Entry 2IXP (X-ray diffraction, 2.80 A resolution); this record covers chains A and F of the 4 polymer chains in the assembly.

# Chain A
Name: Serine/threonine-protein phosphatase 2A activator 1
Organism: Saccharomyces cerevisiae
Notes: fragment: 1-317
Amino-acid sequence (323 residues; row label = number of the first residue in the row):
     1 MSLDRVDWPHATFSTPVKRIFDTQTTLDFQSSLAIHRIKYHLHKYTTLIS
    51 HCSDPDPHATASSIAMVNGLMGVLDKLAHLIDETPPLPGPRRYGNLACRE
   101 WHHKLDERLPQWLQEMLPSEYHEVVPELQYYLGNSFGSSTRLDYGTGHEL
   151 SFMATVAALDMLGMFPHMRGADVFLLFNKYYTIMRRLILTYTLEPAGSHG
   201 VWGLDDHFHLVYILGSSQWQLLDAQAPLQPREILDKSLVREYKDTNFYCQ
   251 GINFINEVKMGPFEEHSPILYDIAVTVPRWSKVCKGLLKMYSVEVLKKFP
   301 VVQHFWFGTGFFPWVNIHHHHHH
Not modelled in the structure: 1, 88-93, 318-323
Differences from the reference sequence: expression tag (318-323)
Reported in the primary citation:
  - self-association interface (contacts with another copy of this molecule); pairs are residue here / residue on that copy: Glu194-Arg92 (salt bridge), Glu265-Arg141 (salt bridge)
  - binding site for Sin-ala-ala-pro-lys-nit (chain F): Lys298, Phe299
  - contacts within the chain: Glu294-Lys298
  - binding site for Sin-ala-ala-pro-lys-nit: Trp202, Pro268, Asp272
  - mutagenesis - W202G, D205G: abolished catalytic activity
  - mutagenesis - W202G, G203F, D205G, D206G, L270A, V277A: increased growth
  - mutagenesis - R185G, G203F, F254G, P268A: unchanged catalytic activity
  - mutagenesis - D206G, V277A: decreased catalytic activity
  - mutagenesis - K259G: unchanged growth
  - mutagenesis - L270A: decreased expression

# Chain F
Name: Sin-ala-ala-pro-lys-nit
Amino-acid sequence (6 residues; row label = number of the first residue in the row):
     1 XAAPKX
Modified positions: SIN (succinic acid) at position 1; NIT (4-nitroaniline) at position 6

# How chain A and chain F interact
Pairs across the interface - 8 pairs, chain A then chain F:
  Thr23(A) with Ala2(F)
  Lys297(A) with Ala2(F)
  Lys298(A) with SIN_1(F); Ala2(F)
  Phe299(A) with Ala2(F), hydrogen bond (backbone-backbone); Ala3(F), hydrophobic
  Pro300(A) with Ala2(F); Pro4(F)
Interface residues without a listed pair, chain A (6 interface residues in all): Leu27

# In short
6 residues of chain A face 4 of chain F across their interface; the contacts include 1 hydrogen bond. Its one
hydrogen bond, Phe299(A)-Ala2(F), is backbone to backbone. The paper reports a binding site for
Sin-ala-ala-pro-lys-nit at Trp202(A), Pro268(A) and Asp272(A); W202G, G203F and D205G of chain A, among
others, increase growth; 10 substitutions were tested in all.
Here chain A is Serine/threonine-protein phosphatase 2A activator 1 (Saccharomyces cerevisiae) and chain F is
Sin-ala-ala-pro-lys-nit. Entry 2IXP (Crystal structure of the Pp2A phosphatase activator Ypa1 PTPA1 in complex
with model substrate) was determined by X-ray diffraction together with 2IXN, 2IXO and 2IXM from the same
study.
